Entry 2D7F (X-ray diffraction, 2.31 A resolution); this record covers chains A and S.

# Chain A (and S)
Protein: Concanavalin A
From: Canavalia gladiata
Notes: chain S of this document is another copy of the same molecule, construct and numbering; everything in this record applies to it too
UniProtKB: P14894 (CONA_CANGL); the construct has insertions or renumbered stretches relative to UniProt, so the offset changes along the chain: 1-118 = UniProt 164-281; 119-237 = UniProt 30-148
Amino-acid sequence (237 residues; row label = number of the first residue in the row):
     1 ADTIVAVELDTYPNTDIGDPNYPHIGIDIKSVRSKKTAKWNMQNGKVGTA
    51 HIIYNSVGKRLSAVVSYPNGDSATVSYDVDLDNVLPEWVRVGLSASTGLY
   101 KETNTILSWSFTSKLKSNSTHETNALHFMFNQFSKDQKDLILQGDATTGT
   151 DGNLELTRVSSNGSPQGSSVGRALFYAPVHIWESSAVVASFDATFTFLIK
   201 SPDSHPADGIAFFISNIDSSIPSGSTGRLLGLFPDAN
Swiss-Prot annotation at these positions:
  - binding site (Mn(2+)): E8, D10, D19, H24
  - binding site (Ca(2+)): D10, Y12, N14, D19, D208
  - binding site (a carbohydrate): L99, Y100, D208, R228
  - site (Cleavage): N118, N237
Metal / ion sites: Mn2+: E8, D10, D19, H24; Ca2+: D10, Y12, N14, D19
Small-molecule neighbours:
  - D-alpha-aminobutyric acid (DBB), molecule 1: W88, S113, K114, L115, N124, A125, L126, P178, V179, H180
  - D-alpha-aminobutyric acid (DBB), molecule 2: M129, F130, Q137, D139
  - methyl alpha-D-mannopyranoside (MMA): Y12, N14, T97, G98, L99, Y100, A207, D208, T226, G227, R228
From the paper describing this entry:
  - binding site for methyl alpha-D-mannopyranoside: N14, L99, Y100, D208, R228
  - binding site for D-alpha-aminobutyric acid: N124, A125, L126, Q137, D139, V179

# Interface between chain A and chain S
Contacting residue pairs (55):
  W88(A) - D136(S)  hydrogen bond (side chain-backbone)
  W88(A) - Q137(S)
  W88(A) - K138(S)
  W88(A) - D139(S)
  R90(A) - Y176(S)
  S117(A) - Q132(S)  hydrogen bond
  S119(A) - Q132(S)  hydrogen bond
  H121(A) - N131(S)  hydrogen bond (backbone-side chain)
  E122(A) - N131(S)
  E122(A) - Q132(S)
  T123(A) - M129(S)
  T123(A) - N131(S)  hydrogen bond (backbone-side chain)
  N124(A) - M129(S)
  N124(A) - F130(S)
  N124(A) - N131(S)  hydrogen bond (side chain-backbone)
  N124(A) - Q132(S)  hydrogen bond (side chain-backbone)
  A125(A) - F128(S)
  A125(A) - M129(S)  hydrogen bond (backbone-backbone)
  L126(A) - H127(S)
  L126(A) - F175(S)  hydrophobic
  H127(A) - L126(S)
  H127(A) - H127(S)  hydrogen bond (backbone-backbone)
  F128(A) - A125(S)
  M129(A) - T123(S)
  M129(A) - N124(S)
  M129(A) - A125(S)  hydrogen bond (backbone-backbone)
  F130(A) - N124(S)
  N131(A) - H121(S)  hydrogen bond (side chain-backbone)
  N131(A) - E122(S)
  N131(A) - T123(S)  hydrogen bond (side chain-backbone)
  N131(A) - N124(S)  hydrogen bond (backbone-side chain)
  Q132(A) - S117(S)  hydrogen bond
  Q132(A) - S119(S)  hydrogen bond
  Q132(A) - E122(S)  hydrogen bond
  Q132(A) - N124(S)  hydrogen bond (backbone-side chain)
  S134(A) - H180(S)
  D136(A) - W88(S)  hydrogen bond (backbone-side chain)
  Q137(A) - W88(S)
  K138(A) - W88(S)
  K138(A) - P178(S)
  K138(A) - I217(S)
  D139(A) - W88(S)
  D139(A) - P178(S)
  F175(A) - L126(S)  hydrophobic
  F175(A) - A177(S)  hydrophobic
  Y176(A) - R90(S)
  Y176(A) - Y176(S)  hydrophobic
  Y176(A) - A177(S)  hydrophobic
  Y176(A) - P178(S)
  A177(A) - F175(S)  hydrophobic
  A177(A) - Y176(S)  hydrophobic
  P178(A) - K138(S)
  P178(A) - D139(S)
  P178(A) - Y176(S)
  E183(A) - S134(S)
Other interface residues (no listed pair), chain A (28 interface residues in all): H180, I217
Other interface residues (no listed pair), chain S (28 interface residues in all): E183

# Overview
The chain A/chain S interface involves 28 residues from each chain, with 18 hydrogen bonds. Polar pairs
include W88(A)-D136(S), S117(A)-Q132(S) and S119(A)-Q132(S). The paper reports a binding site for
D-alpha-aminobutyric acid at N124(A), A125(A) and L126(A) among others; a binding site for methyl
alpha-D-mannopyranoside at N14(A), L99(A) and Y100(A) among others.
Chain A and chain S are both Concanavalin A (Canavalia gladiata); the structure, Crystal structure of A lectin
from canavalia gladiata seeds complexed with alpha-methyl-mannoside and alpha-aminobutyric acid, was
determined by X-ray diffraction (same publication as 1WUV).
